Entry 5LMP (electron microscopy, 5.35 A resolution (low resolution: residue-level contacts below are approximate; hydrogen-bond / salt-bridge calls are withheld)); this record covers chains A and M of the 24 polymer chains in the assembly.

[Chain A]
Molecule: 16S rRNA
From: Thermus thermophilus HB8
Sequence (1522 nucleotides; row label = number of the first residue in the row; note: 44 numbers in that range are skipped by the numbering (no residue carries them; nothing is unmodelled there); a row labelled like 189A-189L holds insertion residues (189A, then the next letters in order); numbering starts at 0):
     0 UUUGUUGGAG AGUUUGAUCC UGGCUCAGGG UGAACGCUGG CGGCGUGCCU AAGACAUGCA
    60 AGUCGUGCGG GCCG
    76 CGGGGUUUU
    88 ACUCCG
    96 UGGUCAGCGG CGGACGGGUG AGUAACGCGU GGGU
  129A G
   130 ACCUACCCGG AAGAGGGGGA CAACCCGGGG AAACUCGGGC UAAUCCCCCA UGUGGACCCG
189A-189L CCCCUUGGGGUG
   190 UGUCCAAAGG GCUUU
   216 GCCCGCUUCC GGAUGGGCCC GCGUCCCAUC AGCUAGUUGG UGGGGUAAUG GCCCACCAAG
   276 GCGACGACGG GUAGCCGGUC UGAGAGGAUG GCCGGCCACA GGGGCACUGA GACACGGGCC
   336 CCACUCCUAC GGGAGGCAGC AGUUAGGAAU CUUCCGCAAU GGGCGCAAGC CUGACGGAGC
   396 GACGCCGCUU GGAGGAAGAA GCCCUUCGGG GUGUAAACUC CUGA
   441 ACCCGGGACG AAACCCCC
   460 GA
   470 CGAGGGGA
   479 CUGACGGUAC CGGGGUAA
   498 UAGCGCCGGC CAACUCCGUG CCAGCAGCCG CGGUAAUACG GAGGGCGCGA GCGUUACCCG
   558 GAUUCACUGG GCGUAAAGGG CGUGUAGGCG GCCUGGGGCG UCCCAUGUGA AAGACCACGG
   618 CUCAACCGUG GGGGAGCGUG GGAUACGCUC AGGCUAGACG GUGGGAGAGG GUGGUGGAAU
   678 UCCCGGAGUA GCGGUGAAAU GCGCAGAUAC CGGGAGGAAC GCCGAUGGCG AAGGCAGCCA
   738 CCUGGUCCAC CCGUGACGCU GAGGCGCGAA AGCGUGGGGA GCAAACCGGA UUAGAUACCC
   798 GGGUAGUCCA CGCCCUAAAC GAUGCGCGCU AGGUCUCUGG GUCU
   848 CCUGGGGGCC GAAGCUAACG CGUUAAGCGC GCCGCCUGGG GAGUACGGCC GCAAGGCUGA
   908 AACUCAAAGG AAUUGACGGG GGCCCGCACA AGCGGUGGAG CAUGUGGUUU AAUUCGAAGC
   968 AACGCGAAGA ACCUUACCAG GCCUUGACAU GCUA
 1001A G
  1002 GGAACCCGGG UGAAAGCCUG GGGUGCCCC
1030A-1030D GCGA
  1031 GGGGAGCCCU AGCACAGGUG CUGCAUGGCC GUCGUCAGCU CGUGCCGUGA GGUGUUGGGU
  1091 UAAGUCCCGC AACGAGCGCA ACCCCCGCCG UUAGUUGCCA GCGGUUCGGC CGGGCACUCU
  1151 AACGGGACUG CCCGCG
  1168 AAAGCGGGAG GAAGGAGGGG ACGACGUCUG GUCAGCAUGG CCCUUACGGC CUGGGCGACA
  1228 CACGUGCUAC AAUGCCCACU ACAAAGCGAU GCCACCCGGC AACGGGGAGC UAAUCGCAAA
  1288 AAGGUGGGCC CAGUUCGGAU UGGGGUCUGC AACCCGACCC CAUGAAGCCG GAAUCGCUAG
  1348 UAAUCGCGGA UCAGCC
 1363A A
  1364 UGCCGCGGUG AAUACGUUCC CGGGCCUUGU ACACACCGCC CGUCACGCCA UGGGAGCGGG
  1424 CUCUACCCGA AGUCGCCGG
1442A-1442B GA
  1443 GCCUA
  1452 C
  1456 GGGCAGGCGC CGAGGGUAGG GCCCGUGACU GGGGCGAAGU CGUAACAAGG UAGCUGUACC
  1516 GGAAGGUGCG GCUGGAUCAC CUCCUUUCU
Disordered / not traced: 0-4, 1533, 1543-1544
Ion coordination: Mg2+ site 1 near U13 (its only coordinating residue here); Mg2+ site 2 near G21 (its only coordinating residue here); Mg2+ site 3: C48, G115; Mg2+ site 4 near A53 (its only coordinating residue here); Mg2+ site 5 near A59 (its only coordinating residue here); Mg2+ site 6 near G64 (its only coordinating residue here); Mg2+ site 7 near G107 (its only coordinating residue here); Mg2+ site 8: A109, G331; Mg2+ site 9: G117, G289; Mg2+ site 10: C121, G124, U125; Mg2+ site 11 near A195 (its only coordinating residue here); Mg2+ site 12 near G251 (its only coordinating residue here); 42 more Mg2+ sites not listed

[Chain M]
Molecule: 30S ribosomal protein S13
From: Thermus thermophilus (strain HB8 / ATCC 27634 / DSM 579)
UniProtKB: P80377 (RS13_THET8); numbering as in UniProt (aligned over 1-126)
Chain sequence (126 residues; each row starts with the number of its first residue):
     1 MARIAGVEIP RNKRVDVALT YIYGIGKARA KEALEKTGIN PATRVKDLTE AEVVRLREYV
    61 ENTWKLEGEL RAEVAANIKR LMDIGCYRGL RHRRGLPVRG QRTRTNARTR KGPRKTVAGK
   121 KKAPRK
Disordered / not traced: 1, 119-126

[Chain A / chain M interface]
Contacting residue pairs (90; chain A residue first):
  A946(A) with Arg114(M)
  G947(A) with Arg108(M); Thr109(M); Arg114(M)
  C948(A) with Asn106(M); Ala107(M); Arg108(M); Thr109(M)
  A949(A) with Gln101(M); Asn106(M)
  U950(A) with Arg102(M); Thr105(M); Asn106(M)
  G951(A) with Arg102(M); Thr105(M)
  U952(A) with Arg104(M); Thr105(M)
  G953(A) with Arg104(M)
  G954(A) with Arg104(M)
  A1225(A) with Arg102(M); Thr103(M); Arg104(M)
  C1226(A) with Arg91(M); Leu96(M); Thr103(M); Arg104(M); Lys111(M)
  A1227(A) with Leu96(M); Lys111(M); Lys115(M)
  C1228(A) with Arg104(M); Arg108(M); Lys111(M); Lys115(M); Val117(M)
  A1229(A) with Arg104(M); Thr105(M); Arg114(M)
  C1230(A) with Thr105(M)
  G1295(A) with Arg14(M)
  C1296(A) with Arg14(M); Arg44(M)
  C1297(A) with Lys13(M); Arg44(M)
  U1301(A) with Tyr21(M)
  U1302(A) with Arg14(M); Val17(M); Tyr21(M); Lys27(M)
  A1306(A) with Thr109(M)
  U1307(A) with Gln101(M); Thr109(M); Arg110(M)
  U1308(A) with His92(M); Pro97(M); Val98(M); Arg99(M); Gln101(M)
  G1309(A) with Glu73(M); Asn77(M); Arg88(M); His92(M); Val98(M); Arg99(M)
  G1310(A) with Asn77(M); Arg88(M)
  C1320(A) with Tyr87(M)
  C1321(A) with Tyr87(M); Val98(M)
  C1322(A) with Tyr87(M); Arg91(M)
  G1323(A) with Arg99(M); Gly100(M)
  C1328(A) with Ala28(M); Arg29(M)
  A1329(A) with Tyr23(M); Gly24(M); Ile25(M); Gly26(M); Lys27(M); Ala28(M); Arg29(M); Leu70(M)
  U1330(A) with Thr20(M); Ile22(M); Tyr23(M); Ile25(M); Gly26(M)
  G1331(A) with Tyr23(M)
  A1332(A) with Thr109(M)
Other interface residues (no listed pair), chain A (35 interface residues in all): G1224
Other interface residues (no listed pair), chain M (45 interface residues in all): Val74, Leu81, Gly112, Pro113, Thr116

[Overview]
35 residues of chain A face 45 of chain M across their interface. C48(A) and G115(A) form the Mg2+ site 3.
A109(A) and G331(A) form the Mg2+ site 8.
Chain A is 16S rRNA (Thermus thermophilus HB8) and chain M is 30S ribosomal protein S13 (Thermus thermophilus
(strain HB8 / ATCC 27634 / DSM 579)); the structure, Structure of bacterial 30S-IF1-IF3-mRNA translation
pre-initiation complex (state-1C), was determined by electron microscopy (same publication as 5LMN, 5LMO,
5LMQ, 5LMR, 5LMS, 5LMT, 5LMU and 5LMV).
